PDB entry 5DAF | X-ray diffraction, 2.37 A resolution | chain A

[Chain A]
Name: Kelch-like ECH-associated protein 1
From: Homo sapiens
UniProtKB: Q14145 (KEAP1_HUMAN); residue numbers follow UniProt; this construct covers 49-182
Sequence (140 residues; row label = number of the first residue in the row):
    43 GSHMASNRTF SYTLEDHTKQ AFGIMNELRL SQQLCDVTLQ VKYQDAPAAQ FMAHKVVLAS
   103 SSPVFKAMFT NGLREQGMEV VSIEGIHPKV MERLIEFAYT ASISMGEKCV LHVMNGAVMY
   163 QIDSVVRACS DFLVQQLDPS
Not modelled in the structure: 43-49, 113-119, 178-182
Differences from the reference sequence: expression tag (43-48)
UniProt features mapped onto this chain:
  - site: Cys151 (Sensor for electrophilic agents)
  - modified residue: Cys151 (S-(2,3-dicarboxypropyl)cysteine)
  - cross-link: Arg135 (N5-[4-(S-L-cysteinyl)-5-methyl-1H-imidazol-2-yl]-L-ornithine (Arg-Cys) (interchain with C-151 in KEAP1)), Cys151 (N5-[4-(S-L-cysteinyl)-5-methyl-1H-imidazol-2-yl]-L-ornithine (Cys-Arg) (interchain with R-135 in KEAP1))
  - natural variant: Val167 (V167F: In a lung adenocarcinoma patient)
  - mutagenesis: Val123 to Gly127 (Abolished interaction with NFE2L2/NRF2; when associated with 161-A-A-162), Ile125 to Gly127 (Increases ubiquitination and proteolytic degradation), Arg135 (R135A: Reduced formation of a high-molecular mass KEAP1 molecule when methylglyoxal accumulates), Cys151 (C151S/N/D/L: Substitution with a small side chain that prevents covalent modification by an electrophile ...), Met161 to Tyr162 (Abolished interaction with NFE2L2/NRF2; when associated with 123-A--A-127), Tyr162 to Ile164 (Increases ubiquitination and proteolytic degradation)
Covalently attached groups: compound 58E linked to Cys151
Residues lining bound ligands: 58E ((5aS,6S,9aS)-7-hydroxy-2,6,9a-trimethyl-3-(pyridin-3-yl)-4,5,5a,6,9,9a-hexahydro-2H-benzo[g]indazole-8-carbonitrile): Tyr85, His129, Lys131, Val132, Arg135, Met147, Gly148, Glu149, Lys150, His154, Val155

[Summary]
Covalently linked compound 58E: at Cys151. From UniProt: 11 mutagenesis sites.
Chain A is Kelch-like ECH-associated protein 1 (Homo sapiens); the structure, Crystal Structure of Human KEAP1
BTB Domain in Complex with Small Molecule TX64063, was determined by X-ray diffraction (same publication as
5DAD).
